7EKO - chains I and J of the 15 polymer chains in the assembly; structure by electron microscopy, 3.30 A resolution.

[Chain I]
Molecule: ATP-dependent Clp protease proteolytic subunit
Organism: Chlamydomonas reinhardtii
Reference sequence: A0A2K3CXW8 (A0A2K3CXW8_CHLRE); residues 1-246 here correspond to UniProt positions 166-411 (UniProt number = residue number + 165)
Sequence (246 residues; row label = number of the first residue in the row):
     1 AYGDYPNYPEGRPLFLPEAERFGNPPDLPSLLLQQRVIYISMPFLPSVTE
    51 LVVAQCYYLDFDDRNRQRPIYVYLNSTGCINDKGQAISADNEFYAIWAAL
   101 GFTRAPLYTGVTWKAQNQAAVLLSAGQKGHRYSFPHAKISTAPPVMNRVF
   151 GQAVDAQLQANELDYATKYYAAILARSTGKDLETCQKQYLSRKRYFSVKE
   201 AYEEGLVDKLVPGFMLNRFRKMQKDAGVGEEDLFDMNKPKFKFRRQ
Disordered / not traced: 1-7, 225-246

[Chain J]
Molecule: ATP-dependent Clp protease proteolytic subunit
Organism: Chlamydomonas reinhardtii
Notes: EC 3.4.21.92
Reference sequence: P42380 (CLPP_CHLRE); residues 316-523 here correspond to UniProt positions 317-524 (UniProt number = residue number + 1)
Sequence (208 residues; numbered 316 to 523; the number before each row is that of its first residue):
   316 NYLDQGALNNESGRSLYRKQTERVIQEEESKKVFMIINSFGGSVGNGITV
   366 HDALQFIKAGSLTLALGVAASAASLALAGGTIGERYVTEGCHTMIHQPEG
   416 GLNGQASDIWIDSQEIMKIRLDVAEIYSLSTYRPRHKILRDLDRDFYLTA
   466 METIYYGLADEIATNEVMHSIVEMTNQVWSYHDSKQERLLESRASLVGDS
   516 TQTQESNS
Disordered / not traced: 316-344, 510-523
Swiss-Prot annotation at these positions:
  - active site: Ser386 (Nucleophile), His411

[How chain I and chain J interact]
Contacting residue pairs (49):
  Trp113(I) - Gly360(J)
  Trp113(I) - Asn361(J)
  Trp113(I) - Thr364(J)
  Phe134(I) - Asp367(J)
  Phe134(I) - Phe371(J)  hydrophobic
  Pro135(I) - Asp367(J)
  His136(I) - Ile363(J)
  His136(I) - Asp367(J)
  His136(I) - Asp437(J)  salt bridge
  His136(I) - Glu440(J)  salt bridge
  His136(I) - Ile441(J)
  Lys138(I) - Glu430(J)  salt bridge
  Lys193(I) - Ile426(J)
  Lys193(I) - Asp427(J)
  Tyr195(I) - Ile426(J)  hydrophobic
  Tyr195(I) - Asp427(J)
  Tyr195(I) - Glu430(J)  hydrogen bond
  Glu200(I) - Lys433(J)  salt bridge
  Val211(I) - Phe371(J)  hydrophobic
  Gly213(I) - Phe371(J)
  Phe214(I) - Asp367(J)
  Phe214(I) - Gln370(J)
  Phe214(I) - Phe371(J)  hydrophobic
  Met215(I) - Gln370(J)  hydrogen bond (backbone-side chain)
  Leu216(I) - His366(J)
  Leu216(I) - Gln370(J)
  Leu216(I) - Leu444(J)  hydrophobic
  Asn217(I) - His366(J)
  Asn217(I) - Gln370(J)
  Asn217(I) - Ala393(J)  hydrogen bond (side chain-backbone)
  Asn217(I) - Ile397(J)
  Asn217(I) - Leu444(J)
  Asn217(I) - Ser445(J)  hydrogen bond
  Arg218(I) - Ile397(J)
  Arg218(I) - Arg400(J)
  Arg218(I) - Leu444(J)
  Arg218(I) - Ser445(J)  hydrogen bond (side chain-backbone)
  Arg218(I) - Thr446(J)
  Arg218(I) - Tyr447(J)  hydrogen bond
  Arg218(I) - Gly472(J)  hydrogen bond (side chain-backbone)
  Phe219(I) - Leu444(J)  hydrophobic
  Arg220(I) - Gln370(J)
  Arg220(I) - Ile372(J)  hydrogen bond (side chain-backbone)
  Arg220(I) - Lys373(J)  hydrogen bond (side chain-backbone)
  Arg220(I) - Ala374(J)  hydrogen bond (side chain-backbone)
  Lys221(I) - Ile397(J)
  Lys221(I) - Tyr447(J)
  Lys224(I) - Thr396(J)
  Lys224(I) - Ile397(J)
Also at the interface, not in a pair above, chain I (22 interface residues in all): Thr112, Arg192, Ser197
Also at the interface, not in a pair above, chain J (30 interface residues in all): Ala368, Gly394, Gly395

[Overview]
Chain I and chain J form an interface of 22 and 30 residues respectively; the contacts include 10 hydrogen
bonds and 4 salt bridges. Among the polar pairs are His136(I)-Asp437(J), His136(I)-Glu440(J) and
Lys138(I)-Glu430(J). UniProt lists active-site residues Ser386(J) and His411(J) on chain J.
Chain I is ATP-dependent Clp protease proteolytic subunit and chain J is ATP-dependent Clp protease
proteolytic subunit, both from Chlamydomonas reinhardtii; the structure, CrClpP-S1, was determined by electron
microscopy together with 7EKQ from the same study.
